PDB entry 7MEI | electron microscopy, 3.54 A resolution | chains N and b of the 30 polymer chains in the assembly

== Chain N ==
Molecule: 74-nt DNA strand
Sequence (74 nucleotides; each row starts with the number of its first residue; note: 1 number in that range is skipped by the numbering (no residue carries it; nothing is unmodelled there); numbers below 1 keep their minus sign (DC-9 is residue -9)):
    -9 CACTAGTGC
     1 CTAAAAAAAATTTATAGTGCAAAAAAACCAAAAAAAAAAATTCTCCTTCG
    51 AGTGCTTATCGGTAA

== Chain b ==
Protein: DNA-directed RNA polymerase subunit beta
Source organism: Saccharomyces cerevisiae
Notes: EC 2.7.7.6
UniProt: A0A6A5Q4H2 (A0A6A5Q4H2_YEASX); numbering as in UniProt (aligned over 1-1224)
Amino-acid sequence (1224 residues; each row starts with the number of its first residue):
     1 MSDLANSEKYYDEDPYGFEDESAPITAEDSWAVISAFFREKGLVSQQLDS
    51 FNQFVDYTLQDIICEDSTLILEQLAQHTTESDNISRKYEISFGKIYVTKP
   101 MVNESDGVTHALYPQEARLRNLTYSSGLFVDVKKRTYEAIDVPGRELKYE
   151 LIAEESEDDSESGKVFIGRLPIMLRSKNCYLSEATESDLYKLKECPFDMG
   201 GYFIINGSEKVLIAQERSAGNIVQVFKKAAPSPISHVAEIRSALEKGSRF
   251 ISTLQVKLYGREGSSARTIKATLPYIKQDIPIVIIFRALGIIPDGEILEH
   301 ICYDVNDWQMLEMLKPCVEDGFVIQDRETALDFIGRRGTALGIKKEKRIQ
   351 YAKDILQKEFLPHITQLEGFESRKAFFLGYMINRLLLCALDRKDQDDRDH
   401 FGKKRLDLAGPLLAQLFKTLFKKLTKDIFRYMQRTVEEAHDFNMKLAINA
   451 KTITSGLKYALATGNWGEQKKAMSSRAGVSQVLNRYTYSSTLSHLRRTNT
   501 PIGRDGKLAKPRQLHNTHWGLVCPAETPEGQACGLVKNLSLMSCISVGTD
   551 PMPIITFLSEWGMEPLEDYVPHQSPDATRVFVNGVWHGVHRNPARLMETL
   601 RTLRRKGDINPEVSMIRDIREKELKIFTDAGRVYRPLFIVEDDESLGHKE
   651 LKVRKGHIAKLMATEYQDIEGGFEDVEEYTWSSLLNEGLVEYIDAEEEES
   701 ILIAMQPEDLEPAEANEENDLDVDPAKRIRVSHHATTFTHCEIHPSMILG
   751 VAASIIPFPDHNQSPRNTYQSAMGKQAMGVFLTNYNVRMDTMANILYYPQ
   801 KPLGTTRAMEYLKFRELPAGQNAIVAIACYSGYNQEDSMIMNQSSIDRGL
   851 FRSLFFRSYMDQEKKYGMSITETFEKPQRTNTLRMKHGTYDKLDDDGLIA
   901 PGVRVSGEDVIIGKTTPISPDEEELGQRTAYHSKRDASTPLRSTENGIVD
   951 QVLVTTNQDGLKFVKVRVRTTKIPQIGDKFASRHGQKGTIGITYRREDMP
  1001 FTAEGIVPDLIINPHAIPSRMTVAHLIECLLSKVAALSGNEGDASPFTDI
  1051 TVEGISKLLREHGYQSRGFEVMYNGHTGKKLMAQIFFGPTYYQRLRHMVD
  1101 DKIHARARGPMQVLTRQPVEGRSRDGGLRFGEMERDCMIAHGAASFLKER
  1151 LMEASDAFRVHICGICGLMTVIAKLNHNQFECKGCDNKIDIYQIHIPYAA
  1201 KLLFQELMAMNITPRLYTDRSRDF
Disordered / not traced: 1-19, 134-135, 151-158, 262-263, 503-508, 669-677, 714-725, 731-734, 1213, 1224
Metal / ion sites: Zn2+: Cys1163, Cys1166, Cys1182, Cys1185

== How chain N and chain b interact ==
Pairs across the interface (14; chain N residue first):
  DA31(N) - Met868(b)  sugar contact
  DA32(N) - Tyr866(b)  phosphate contact
  DA32(N) - Gly867(b)  phosphate contact
  DA32(N) - Met868(b)  phosphate contact
  DA39(N) - Lys470(b)  base contact
  DT41(N) - Lys426(b)  salt bridge to the phosphate
  DC43(N) - Tyr275(b)  phosphate contact
  DC43(N) - Thr339(b)  phosphate contact
  DT44(N) - Tyr275(b)  phosphate contact
  DT44(N) - Lys277(b)  phosphate contact
  DT44(N) - Arg337(b)  phosphate contact
  DC45(N) - Lys277(b)  salt bridge to the phosphate
  DT48(N) - Ile502(b)  phosphate contact
  DC49(N) - Ile502(b)  phosphate contact
Other interface residues (no listed pair), chain N (11 interface residues in all): DA40, DT42

== Summary ==
11 residues of chain N and 10 residues of chain b are in contact, with 2 salt bridges. Polar pairs include
DT41(N)-Lys426(b) and DC45(N)-Lys277(b). The Zn2+ site is built by Cys1163(b), Cys1166(b), Cys1182(b) and
Cys1185(b).
Chain N is a 74-nt DNA strand and chain b is DNA-directed RNA polymerase subunit beta (Saccharomyces
cerevisiae); the structure, Composite structure of EC+EC, was determined by electron microscopy, deposited
together with 7MK9, 7MKA, 7ML0, 7ML1, 7ML2, 7ML3 and 7ML4.
